Entry 5FF6 (X-ray diffraction, 2.50 A resolution); this record covers chains B and E of the 3 polymer chains in the assembly.

# Chain B
Molecule: Cetuximab Fab heavy chain
From: Mus MUSCULUS, homo sapiens
Notes: antibody fragment or engineered binder
Sequence (221 residues; row label = number of the first residue in the row):
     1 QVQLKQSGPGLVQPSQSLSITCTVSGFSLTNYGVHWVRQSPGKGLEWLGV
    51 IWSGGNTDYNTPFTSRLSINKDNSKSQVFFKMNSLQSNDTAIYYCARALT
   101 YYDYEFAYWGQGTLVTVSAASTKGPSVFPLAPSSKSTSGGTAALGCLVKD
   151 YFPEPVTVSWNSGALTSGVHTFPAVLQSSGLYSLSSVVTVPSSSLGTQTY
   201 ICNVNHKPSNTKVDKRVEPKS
Disordered / not traced: 221
Disulfides: Cys22-Cys95, Cys146-Cys202
Glycans and other covalent adducts: N-acetylglucosamine (NAG) linked to Asn88

# Chain E
Molecule: L10Q meditope
Sequence (12 residues; row label = number of the first residue in the row):
     1 CQFDLSTRRQKC
Disulfides: Cys1-Cys12

# Interface between chain B and chain E
Pairs across the interface (17):
  Gln39(B) - Phe3(E)
  Gln39(B) - Leu5(E)
  Ser40(B) - Phe3(E)
  Pro41(B) - Gln2(E)
  Pro41(B) - Phe3(E)
  Pro41(B) - Leu5(E)
  Thr90(B) - Leu5(E)
  Ala91(B) - Leu5(E)  hydrophobic
  Ile92(B) - Phe3(E)  hydrophobic
  Ile92(B) - Leu5(E)
  Ile92(B) - Arg8(E)
  Tyr94(B) - Arg8(E)
  Gln111(B) - Arg8(E)  hydrogen bond (backbone-side chain)
  Gly112(B) - Arg8(E)
  Leu114(B) - Leu5(E)  hydrophobic
  Glu154(B) - Ser6(E)  hydrogen bond
  Pro173(B) - Thr7(E)
Other interface residues (no listed pair), chain B (14 interface residues in all): Gly42, Ala174
From the paper, about this interface:
  - pairs named by the authors: Leu5(E)-Thr90(B) (hydrophobic contact), Leu5(E)-Ile92(B) (hydrophobic contact), Leu5(E)-Leu114(B) (hydrophobic contact)

# Overview
Chain B and chain E form an interface of 14 and 6 residues respectively, with 2 hydrogen bonds. Polar contacts
include Gln111(B)-Arg8(E) and Glu154(B)-Ser6(E). The paper describes hydrophobic contacts between Leu5(E) and
Thr90(B), Leu5(E) and Ile92(B) and Leu5(E) and Leu114(B).
Chain B is Cetuximab Fab heavy chain (Mus MUSCULUS, homo sapiens) and chain E is L10Q meditope; the structure,
Cetuximab Fab in complex with L10Q meditope variant, was determined by X-ray diffraction together with 5ETU,
5EUK, 5F88, 5I2I, 5IOP, 5IR1 and 7 further entries from the same study.
